Entry 7RJA (electron microscopy, 3.00 A resolution); this record covers chains T and P of the 18 polymer chains in the assembly.

[Chain T]
Protein: Cytochrome b
Organism: Candida albicans (strain SC5314 / ATCC MYA-2876)
UniProtKB: P0C8L0 (CYB_CANAL); residues 1-387 here = UniProt positions 1-387
Chain sequence (387 residues; each row starts with the number of its first residue):
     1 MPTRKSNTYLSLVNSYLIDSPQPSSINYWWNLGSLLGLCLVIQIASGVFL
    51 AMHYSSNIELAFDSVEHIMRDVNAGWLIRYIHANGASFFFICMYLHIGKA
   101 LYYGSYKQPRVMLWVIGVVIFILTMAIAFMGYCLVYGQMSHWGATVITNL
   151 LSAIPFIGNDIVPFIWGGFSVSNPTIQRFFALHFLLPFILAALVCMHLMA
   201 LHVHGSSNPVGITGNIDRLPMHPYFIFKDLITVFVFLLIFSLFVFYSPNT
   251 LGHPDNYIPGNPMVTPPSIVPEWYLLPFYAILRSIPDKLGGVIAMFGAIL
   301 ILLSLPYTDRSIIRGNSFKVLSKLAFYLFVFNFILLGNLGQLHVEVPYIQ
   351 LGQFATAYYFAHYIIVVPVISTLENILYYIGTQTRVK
Disordered / not traced: 384-387
Swiss-Prot annotation at these positions:
  - binding site (heme b): His82, His96, His183, His197
Metal / ion sites: heme Fe site 1: His82, His183; heme Fe site 2: His96, His197
Residues lining bound ligands:
  - heme (HEM), molecule 1: Trp29, Trp30, Asn31, Leu32, Gly33, Ser34, Leu36, Gly37, Leu40, Phe89, Met93, His96, Ile97, Lys99, Ala100, Ser105, Arg110, Leu113, Trp114, Gly117, Val118, Ile120, Phe121, Val194, His197, Leu198, Leu201, Gly205, Ser206, Ser207
  - heme (HEM), molecule 2: Leu40, Gln43, Ile44, Gly47, Val48, Leu50, Ala51, Tyr54, Val65, Ile68, Arg79, His82, Ala83, Ala86, Phe89, Thr124, Ile127, Ala128, Gly131, Tyr132, Leu134, Val135, Phe180, His183, Phe184, Pro187, Leu190, Tyr274
  - ubiquinone-10 (U10), molecule 1: Tyr16, Leu17, Ser20, Gln22, Ile26, Trp30, Ser34, Gly37, Val194, Cys195, Leu198, Leu201, Ser206, Met221, Asp229
  - ubiquinone-10 (U10), molecule 2: Ile122, Leu123, Met125, Ala126, Phe129, Gly143, Val146, Ile147, Leu186, Ile269, Pro271, Leu275, Phe278, Tyr279, Leu282, Met295, Phe296

[Chain P]
Protein: Ubiquinol--cytochrome-c reductase subunit 8
Organism: Candida albicans (strain SC5314 / ATCC MYA-2876)
UniProtKB: A0A1D8PHA2 (A0A1D8PHA2_CANAL); residues 1-95 here = UniProt positions 1-95
Chain sequence (95 residues; numbered 1 to 95; the number before each row is that of its first residue):
     1 MAGAPHPHTYMGWWGSLGSPKQKYITQYTISPYAAKPLKGAAYNAVFNTF
    51 RRTKNQFLYVAIPFVVVWSIWTRARDYNEYLYTKEGREELERVNV
Disordered / not traced: 1-8, 94-95

[Interface between chain T and chain P]
Pairs across the interface (55):
  Ser15(T) with Trp13(P)
  Asp19(T) with Trp13(P); Trp14(P), hydrogen bond (backbone-side chain)
  Ser20(T) with Trp13(P)
  Pro21(T) with Met11(P), hydrophobic; Trp13(P); Trp14(P), hydrophobic; Leu17(P), hydrophobic
  Tyr102(T) with Gln56(P)
  His202(T) with Trp13(P)
  Val203(T) with Thr9(P); Met11(P)
  His204(T) with Tyr10(P); Met11(P)
  Gly205(T) with Met11(P)
  Asn215(T) with Tyr10(P), hydrogen bond (side chain-backbone); Met11(P); Leu17(P), hydrogen bond (side chain-backbone); Ser19(P)
  Ile216(T) with Gln22(P)
  Arg218(T) with Met11(P), hydrogen bond; Trp14(P); Leu17(P)
  Leu219(T) with Trp14(P)
  Pro220(T) with Trp14(P)
  Val320(T) with Tyr59(P)
  Lys323(T) with Gln56(P); Tyr59(P)
  Leu324(T) with Tyr59(P), hydrophobic; Pro63(P)
  Tyr327(T) with Tyr59(P); Val60(P); Pro63(P), hydrophobic
  Leu328(T) with Pro63(P); Val67(P), hydrophobic
  Phe331(T) with Val60(P); Pro63(P); Phe64(P); Val67(P), hydrophobic
  Asn338(T) with Trp71(P)
  Leu342(T) with Trp71(P), hydrophobic
  Glu345(T) with Asn78(P), hydrogen bond; Tyr82(P)
  Val346(T) with Tyr77(P), hydrophobic; Leu81(P), hydrophobic; Leu90(P), hydrophobic; Val93(P), hydrophobic
  Pro347(T) with Ala74(P); Tyr77(P), hydrophobic; Asn78(P)
  Tyr348(T) with Trp71(P), hydrophobic; Arg75(P); Asn78(P), hydrogen bond
  Leu351(T) with Ile70(P), hydrophobic; Ala74(P), hydrophobic
Also at the interface, not in a pair above, chain T (31 interface residues in all): Pro109, Asn332, Leu335, Leu339
Also at the interface, not in a pair above, chain P (30 interface residues in all): Gly12, Gly18, Pro20, Leu58, Ile62, Val66

[In short]
The interface between chain T and chain P involves 31 residues on one side and 30 on the other, with 6
hydrogen bonds. Polar contacts include Asp19(T)-Trp14(P), Asn215(T)-Tyr10(P) and Asn215(T)-Leu17(P). Chain T
binds heme and ubiquinone-10.
Chain T is Cytochrome b and chain P is Ubiquinol--cytochrome-c reductase subunit 8, both from Candida albicans
(strain SC5314 / ATCC MYA-2876); the structure, Complex III2 from Candida albicans, inhibitor free, was
determined by electron microscopy (same publication as 7RJB, 7RJC, 7RJD and 7RJE).
